PDB entry 6BD2 | X-ray diffraction, 2.90 A resolution | chains A and C of the 3 polymer chains in the assembly

== Chain A ==
Molecule: 14-3-3 protein theta
Source organism: Homo sapiens
Reference sequence: P27348 (1433T_HUMAN); numbering as in UniProt (aligned over 1-245)
Sequence (245 residues; numbered 1 to 245; the number before each row is that of its first residue):
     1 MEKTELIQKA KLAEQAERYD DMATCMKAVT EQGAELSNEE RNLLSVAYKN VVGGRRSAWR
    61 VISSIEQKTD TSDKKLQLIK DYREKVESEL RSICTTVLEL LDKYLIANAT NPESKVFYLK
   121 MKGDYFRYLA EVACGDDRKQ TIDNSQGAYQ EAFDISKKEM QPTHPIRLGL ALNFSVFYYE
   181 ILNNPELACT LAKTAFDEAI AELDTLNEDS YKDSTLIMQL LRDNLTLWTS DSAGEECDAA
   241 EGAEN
Not modelled in the structure: 1, 231-245
Swiss-Prot annotation at these positions:
  - site (Interaction with phosphoserine on interacting protein): R56, R127
  - modified residue: M1 (N-acetylmethionine), K3 (N6-acetyllysine), K49 (N6-acetyllysine), K68 (N6-acetyllysine), Y82 (3'-nitrotyrosine), S92 (Phosphoserine), Y104 (3'-nitrotyrosine), K115 (N6-acetyllysine), S232 (Phosphoserine)
  - cross-link: K49 (Glycyl lysine isopeptide (Lys-Gly) (interchain with G-Cter in SUMO2))

== Chain C ==
Molecule: Insulin receptor substrate protein of 53 kDa, peptide (IRSp53)
Reference sequence: Q9UQB8 (BAIP2_HUMAN), isoform Q9UQB8-2; residue numbers follow UniProt; this construct covers 335-372
Sequence (38 residues; numbered 335 to 372; the number before each row is that of its first residue):
   335 DSYSNTLPVR KSVTPKNSYA TTENKTLPRS SSMAAGLE
Not modelled in the structure: 335, 345-361, 370-372
Modified / non-standard residues: T340 (phosphothreonine; TPO); S366 (phosphoserine; SEP)
Swiss-Prot annotation at these positions:
  - modified residue: S336 (Phosphoserine), T340 (Phosphothreonine), S346 (Phosphoserine), T360 (Phosphothreonine), S366 (Phosphoserine)
Reported in the primary citation:
  - mutagenesis - T340A, S366A: decreased binding to 14-3-3

== How chain A and chain C interact ==
Contacting residue pairs - 31 pairs, chain A then chain C:
  K49(A) - T340(C)
  K49(A) - P342(C)
  N50(A) - R344(C)
  G53(A) - R344(C)
  G54(A) - R344(C)
  R56(A) - T340(C)
  S57(A) - R344(C)
  R60(A) - Y337(C)
  K120(A) - L341(C)
  R127(A) - T340(C)
  Y128(A) - T340(C)
  G169(A) - L341(C)
  L172(A) - N339(C)
  L172(A) - T340(C)
  L172(A) - L341(C)
  N173(A) - T340(C)
  N173(A) - L341(C)  hydrogen bond (side chain-backbone)
  N173(A) - P342(C)
  V176(A) - S338(C)
  V176(A) - N339(C)
  V176(A) - T340(C)
  Y179(A) - S338(C)
  E180(A) - S338(C)  hydrogen bond
  I217(A) - L341(C)  hydrophobic
  L220(A) - N339(C)
  L220(A) - T340(C)
  D223(A) - N339(C)  hydrogen bond
  N224(A) - S338(C)
  N224(A) - N339(C)  hydrogen bond (side chain-backbone)
  L227(A) - S336(C)
  W228(A) - S338(C)  hydrogen bond
Other interface residues (no listed pair), chain A (24 interface residues in all): Y19, S45
From the paper, about this interface:
  - interface residues, chain A: K49(A), R56(A), R127(A), Y128(A)

== Summary ==
The interface between chain A and chain C involves 24 residues on one side and 8 on the other, with 5 hydrogen
bonds. Polar pairs include N173(A)-L341(C), E180(A)-S338(C) and D223(A)-N339(C). The paper reports that T340A
and S366A of chain C reduce binding to 14-3-3; interface residues K49(A), R56(A) and R127(A) among others.
Here chain A is 14-3-3 protein theta (Homo sapiens) and chain C is Insulin receptor substrate protein of 53
kDa, peptide (IRSp53). Entry 6BD2 (Complex of 14-3-3 theta with an IRSp53 peptide doubly-phosphorylated at
T340 and S366) was determined by X-ray diffraction, deposited together with 6BQT, 6BCR, 6BCY and 6BD1.
